4NNX - chains A and C of the 3 polymer chains in the assembly; structure by X-ray diffraction, 2.10 A resolution.

== Chain A ==
Name: HLA class I histocompatibility antigen, A-2 alpha chain
From: Homo sapiens
Notes: fragment: extracellular domain
UniProtKB: P01892 (1A02_HUMAN); residues 1-274 here correspond to UniProt positions 25-298 (UniProt number = residue number + 24)
Sequence (274 residues; each row starts with the number of its first residue):
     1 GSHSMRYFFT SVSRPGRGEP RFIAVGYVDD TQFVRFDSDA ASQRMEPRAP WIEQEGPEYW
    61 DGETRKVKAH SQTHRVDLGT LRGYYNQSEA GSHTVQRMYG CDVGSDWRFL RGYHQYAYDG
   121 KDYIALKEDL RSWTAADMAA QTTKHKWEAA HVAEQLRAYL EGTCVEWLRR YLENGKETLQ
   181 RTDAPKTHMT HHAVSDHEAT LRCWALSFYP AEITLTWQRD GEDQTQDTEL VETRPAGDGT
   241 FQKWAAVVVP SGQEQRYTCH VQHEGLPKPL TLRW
Cystine bridges: Cys101-Cys164, Cys203-Cys259
Ion coordination: Cd2+ site 1: Asp30, Glu212; Cd2+ site 2: His151, Glu154; Cd2+ site 3 near His197 (its only coordinating residue here)

== Chain C ==
Name: Serine/threonine-protein kinase D2
Notes: fragment: peptide
UniProtKB: Q9BZL6 (KPCD2_HUMAN); residues 1-9 here correspond to UniProt positions 526-534 (UniProt number = residue number + 525)
Sequence (9 residues; row label = number of the first residue in the row):
     1 RQASLSISV
Modified positions: Ser4 (phosphoserine; SEP)
From the paper describing this entry:
  - conformationally variable residues: Leu5 to Ile7
  - post-translational modification sites: Ser4

== How chain A and chain C interact ==
Residue-residue contacts - 41 pairs, chain A then chain C:
  Met5(A) with Arg1(C)
  Tyr7(A) with Arg1(C), hydrogen bond (side chain-backbone); Gln2(C)
  Phe9(A) with Gln2(C)
  Met45(A) with Gln2(C)
  Glu63(A) with Arg1(C); Gln2(C), hydrogen bond
  Arg65(A) with Ser4(C)
  Lys66(A) with Arg1(C); Gln2(C), hydrogen bond (side chain-backbone); Ala3(C); Ser4(C)
  Val67(A) with Gln2(C)
  Thr73(A) with Ser6(C); Ile7(C); Ser8(C), hydrogen bond (backbone-side chain)
  Val76(A) with Ser8(C)
  Asp77(A) with Ser8(C), hydrogen bond; Val9(C), hydrogen bond (side chain-backbone)
  Thr80(A) with Val9(C)
  Leu81(A) with Val9(C), hydrophobic
  Tyr84(A) with Val9(C), hydrogen bond (side chain-backbone)
  Arg97(A) with Ile7(C)
  Tyr99(A) with Gln2(C); Ala3(C), hydrogen bond (side chain-backbone)
  Tyr116(A) with Val9(C)
  Thr143(A) with Val9(C), hydrogen bond (side chain-backbone)
  Lys146(A) with Ser8(C), hydrogen bond (side chain-backbone); Val9(C), hydrogen bond (side chain-backbone)
  Trp147(A) with Ile7(C), hydrophobic; Ser8(C), hydrogen bond (side chain-backbone); Val9(C), hydrophobic
  Val152(A) with Ile7(C), hydrophobic
  Gln155(A) with Leu5(C)
  Leu156(A) with Leu5(C), hydrophobic
  Tyr159(A) with Arg1(C), hydrogen bond (side chain-backbone); Gln2(C); Ala3(C)
  Thr163(A) with Arg1(C)
  Trp167(A) with Arg1(C)
  Tyr171(A) with Arg1(C), hydrogen bond (side chain-backbone)
Also at the interface, not in a pair above, chain A (30 interface residues in all): Tyr59, Ala69, Tyr123
From the paper, about this interface:
  - specific contacts: Glu63(A)-Gln2(C) (hydrogen bond), Lys66(A)-Gln2(C) (hydrogen bond)

== In short ==
30 residues of chain A face 9 of chain C across their interface, with 14 hydrogen bonds. Polar contacts
include Tyr7(A)-Arg1(C), Glu63(A)-Gln2(C) and Lys66(A)-Gln2(C). The authors report hydrogen bonds between
Glu63(A) and Gln2(C) and Lys66(A) and Gln2(C). From the paper: a modification site at Ser4(C); conformational
variability at Leu5(C).
Here chain A is HLA class I histocompatibility antigen, A-2 alpha chain (Homo sapiens) and chain C is
Serine/threonine-protein kinase D2. Entry 4NNX (Crystal structure of PKD2 phosphopeptide bound to HLA-A2) was
determined by X-ray diffraction (same publication as 4NO3, 4NO5, 4NNY, 4NO0 and 4NO2).
